Entry 3S2S (X-ray diffraction, 1.70 A resolution); this record covers chains C and D of the 4 polymer chains in the assembly.

# Chain C (and D)
Molecule: Putative pyrazinamidase/nicotinamidase
Source organism: Streptococcus mutans
Notes: EC 3.5.1.19; chain D of this document is another copy of the same molecule, construct and numbering; everything in this record applies to it too
UniProtKB: Q8DSG2 (Q8DSG2_STRMU); numbering as in UniProt (aligned over 1-183)
Sequence (217 residues; each row starts with the number of its first residue; numbers below 1 keep their minus sign (Met-33 is residue -33)):
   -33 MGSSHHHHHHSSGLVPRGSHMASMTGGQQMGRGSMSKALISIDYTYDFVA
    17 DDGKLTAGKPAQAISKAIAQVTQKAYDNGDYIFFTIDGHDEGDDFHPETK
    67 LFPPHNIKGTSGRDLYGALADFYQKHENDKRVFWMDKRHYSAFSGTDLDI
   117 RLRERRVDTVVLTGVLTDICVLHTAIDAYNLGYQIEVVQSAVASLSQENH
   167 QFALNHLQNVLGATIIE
Not modelled in the structure: -33 to 1 (chain D: -33 to 1, 183)
Construct notes: expression tag (-33 to 0)
Metal / ion sites: Zn2+: Asp53, His55, Glu64, His71
Ligand contacts: cacodylic acid (CAD): Asp9, Phe14, Tyr106, Val131, Leu132, Ile135, Cys136
From the paper describing this entry:
  - binding site for cacodylic acid: Cys136
  - catalytic residues: Asp9, Cys136 (proposed by the authors, not directly observed)

# How chain C and chain D interact
Contacting residue pairs - 32 pairs, chain C then chain D:
  Tyr47(C) - Phe61(D)
  Asp56(C) - Arg117(D)  salt bridge
  Gly58(C) - Lys96(D)
  Asp59(C) - Arg117(D)  salt bridge
  Phe61(C) - Tyr47(D)
  Phe61(C) - Glu120(D)
  Phe61(C) - Arg121(D)
  Lys96(C) - Glu57(D)
  Lys96(C) - Gly58(D)  hydrogen bond (side chain-backbone)
  Arg104(C) - Asp113(D)
  Arg104(C) - Ile116(D)
  Arg104(C) - Arg117(D)
  Arg104(C) - Glu120(D)  salt bridge
  His105(C) - Ile116(D)
  Ser110(C) - Ile116(D)
  Gly111(C) - Thr112(D)
  Gly111(C) - Asp113(D)  hydrogen bond (backbone-backbone)
  Gly111(C) - Ile116(D)
  Thr112(C) - Gly111(D)
  Asp113(C) - Arg104(D)
  Asp113(C) - Gly111(D)  hydrogen bond (backbone-backbone)
  Ile116(C) - Arg104(D)
  Ile116(C) - His105(D)
  Ile116(C) - Ser110(D)
  Ile116(C) - Gly111(D)
  Arg117(C) - Asp56(D)  salt bridge
  Arg117(C) - Asp59(D)  salt bridge
  Arg117(C) - Arg104(D)
  Glu120(C) - Phe61(D)
  Glu120(C) - Pro63(D)
  Glu120(C) - Arg104(D)  salt bridge
  Arg121(C) - Phe61(D)
Interface residues without a listed pair, chain C (18 interface residues in all): His62, Pro63
Interface residues without a listed pair, chain D (20 interface residues in all): Asp60, His62

# Summary
The interface between chain C and chain D involves 18 residues on one side and 20 on the other, with 3
hydrogen bonds and 6 salt bridges. Polar contacts include Asp56(C)-Arg117(D), Asp59(C)-Arg117(D) and
Arg104(C)-Glu120(D). Chain C binds cacodylic acid. From the paper: catalytic residues Asp9(C) and Cys136(C); a
binding site for cacodylic acid at Cys136(C).
Chain C and chain D are both Putative pyrazinamidase/nicotinamidase (Streptococcus mutans); the structure, The
crystal structure of pyrazinamidase/nicotinamidase from streptococcus mutans UA159, was determined by X-ray
diffraction (same publication as 3S70).
